Entry 4PMO (X-ray diffraction, 1.33 A resolution); this record covers chain A.

[Chain A]
Molecule: Tat-secreted protein Rv2525c
Source organism: Mycobacterium tuberculosis
UniProtKB: P95028 (P95028_MYCTO); residues 36-240 here = UniProt positions 36-240
Chain sequence (234 residues; each row starts with the number of its first residue):
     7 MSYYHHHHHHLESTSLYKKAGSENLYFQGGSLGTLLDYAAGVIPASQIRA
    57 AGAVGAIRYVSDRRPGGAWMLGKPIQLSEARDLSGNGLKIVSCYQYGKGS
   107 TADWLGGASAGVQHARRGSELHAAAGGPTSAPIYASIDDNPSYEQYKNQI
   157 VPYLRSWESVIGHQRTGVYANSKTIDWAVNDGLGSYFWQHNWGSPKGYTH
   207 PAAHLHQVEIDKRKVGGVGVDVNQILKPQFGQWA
Unresolved in the structure: 7-29
Construct notes: initiating methionine (7); expression tag (8-35)
Metal / ion sites: Na+ site 1: Gln34 (together with glycerol); Na+ site 2: Gly35, Gly36 (together with formate)

[Summary]
The Na+ site 2 is built by Gly35 and Gly36.
Chain A is Tat-secreted protein Rv2525c (Mycobacterium tuberculosis); the structure, Crystal structure of the
Mycobacterium tuberculosis Tat-secreted protein Rv2525c, monoclinic crystal form I, was determined by X-ray
diffraction together with 4PMN, 4PMQ and 4PMR from the same study.
